1F0O - chains D and B of the 4 polymer chains in the assembly; structure by X-ray diffraction, 2.50 A resolution.

== Chain D ==
Molecule: 13-nt DNA strand
Sequence (13 nucleotides; row label = number of the first residue in the row):
     2 TGACCAGCTG GTC
Ion coordination: Ca2+ site 1: DC9 (shared with 3 residues of chain A)

== Chain B ==
Name: Type II restriction enzyme pvuii
Organism: Proteus vulgaris
Notes: EC 3.1.21.4
UniProtKB: P23657 (T2P2_PROVU); numbering as in UniProt (aligned over 1-157)
Sequence (157 residues; row label = number of the first residue in the row):
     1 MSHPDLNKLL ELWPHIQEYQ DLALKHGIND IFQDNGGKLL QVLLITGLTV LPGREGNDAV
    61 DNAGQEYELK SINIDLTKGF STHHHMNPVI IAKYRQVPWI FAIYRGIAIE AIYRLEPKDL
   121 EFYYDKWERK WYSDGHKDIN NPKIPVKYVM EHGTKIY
Unresolved in the structure: 1-3, 53-54
Ion coordination: Ca2+ site 1: Glu55, Gly56, Asp58, Glu68 (shared with 1 residue of chain C); Ca2+ site 2: Asp58, Glu68, Leu69 (shared with 1 residue of chain C)
Curated features (UniProtKB/Swiss-Prot):
  - binding site (Mg(2+)): Asp58, Glu68

== Interface between chain D and chain B ==
Pairs across the interface (14; chain D residue first):
  DT2(D) - Pro145(B)  sugar contact
  DG3(D) - Tyr123(B)  hydrogen bond to the phosphate
  DA4(D) - Lys130(B)  phosphate contact
  DC5(D) - Lys130(B)  salt bridge to the phosphate
  DC5(D) - Asn140(B)  hydrogen bond to the base
  DC5(D) - Asn141(B)  hydrogen bond to the base
  DC5(D) - Lys143(B)  base contact
  DC6(D) - Asn140(B)  hydrogen bond to the base
  DC6(D) - Asn141(B)  base contact
  DA7(D) - His84(B)  hydrogen bond to the base
  DA7(D) - Asn140(B)  hydrogen bond to the base
  DA7(D) - Asn141(B)  base contact
  DG8(D) - His84(B)  hydrogen bond to the base
  DT10(D) - Gln33(B)  hydrogen bond to the sugar
Other interface residues (no listed pair), chain D (11 interface residues in all): DC9, DG11, DG12
Other interface residues (no listed pair), chain B (12 interface residues in all): Asn29, Asp34, Asp134, Pro142

== In short ==
The interface between chain D and chain B involves 11 residues on one side and 12 on the other, with 8
hydrogen bonds and 1 salt bridge. Polar contacts include DC5(D)-Asn140(B), DC5(D)-Asn141(B) and
DC6(D)-Asn140(B).
Chain D is a 13-nt DNA strand and chain B is Type II restriction enzyme pvuii (Proteus vulgaris); the
structure, Pvuii endonuclease/cognate DNA complex (glutaraldehyde-crosslinked crystal) at ph 7.5 with two
calcium ions at each active ..., was determined by X-ray diffraction (same publication as 1EYU).
